Entry 3BIG (X-ray diffraction, 1.85 A resolution); this record covers chain A.

# Chain A
Name: Fructose-1,6-bisphosphatase class II glpX
Source organism: Escherichia coli
Notes: EC 3.1.3.11
UniProt: P0A9C9 (GLPX_ECOLI); residue numbers follow UniProt; this construct covers 1-336
Chain sequence (338 residues; row label = number of the first residue in the row; numbers below 1 keep their minus sign (Gly-1 is residue -1)):
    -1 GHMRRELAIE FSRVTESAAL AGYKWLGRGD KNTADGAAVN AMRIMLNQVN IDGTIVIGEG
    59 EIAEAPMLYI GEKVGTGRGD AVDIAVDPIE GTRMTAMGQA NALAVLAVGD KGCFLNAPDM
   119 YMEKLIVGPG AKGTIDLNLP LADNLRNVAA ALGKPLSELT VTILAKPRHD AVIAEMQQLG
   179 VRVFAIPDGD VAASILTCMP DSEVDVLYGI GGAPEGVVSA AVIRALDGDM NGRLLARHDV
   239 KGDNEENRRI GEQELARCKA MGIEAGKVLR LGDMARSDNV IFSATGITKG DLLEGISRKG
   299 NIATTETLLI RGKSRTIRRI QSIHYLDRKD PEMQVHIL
Disordered / not traced: -1 to 0, 240-241, 313, 325-336
Differences from the reference sequence: expression tag (-1 to 0); engineered mutation Ala61 (Asp in P0A9C9)
From the paper describing this entry:
  - binding site for phosphate ion: Tyr119, Lys164, Arg166, Lys239
  - mutagenesis - E59A: decreased catalytic activity
  - mutagenesis - K29A: increased catalytic activity
  - specificity-determining residues: Tyr119, Lys164, Arg166 (proposed by the authors, not directly observed)
  - catalytic residues: Asp33, Thr90 (proposed by the authors, not directly observed)
  - mutagenesis - D186A, R235A: decreased binding to FBP

# In short
From the paper: catalytic residues Asp33 and Thr90; D186A and R235A reduce binding to FBP; 4 substitutions
were tested in all.
Chain A is Fructose-1,6-bisphosphatase class II glpX (Escherichia coli); the structure, Crystal structure of
the fructose-1,6-bisphosphatase GlpX from E.coli in complex with inorganic phosphate, was determined by X-ray
diffraction, deposited together with 1NI9 and 3BIH.
